Entry 6WC2 (X-ray diffraction, 2.10 A resolution); this record covers chains A and L of the 5 polymer chains in the assembly.

[Chain A]
Name: MEF2 Chimera, Myocyte-specific enhancer factor 2B, Myocyte-specific enhancer factor 2A
Source organism: Homo sapiens
UniProtKB: chimeric construct of Q02078, Q02080: residues 1-72 from Q02078 (MEF2A_HUMAN) positions 1-72 (same numbers); residues 73-91 from Q02080 positions 73-91 (same numbers); residues 92-95 from Q02078 (MEF2A_HUMAN) positions 92-95 (same numbers)
Amino-acid sequence (95 residues; numbered 1 to 95; the number before each row is that of its first residue):
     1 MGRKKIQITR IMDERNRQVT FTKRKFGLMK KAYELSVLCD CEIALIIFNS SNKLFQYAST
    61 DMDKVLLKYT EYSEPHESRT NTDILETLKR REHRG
Unresolved in the structure: 1, 93-95
UniProt features mapped onto this chain:
  - modified residue: Ser59 (Phosphoserine)
Reported in the primary citation:
  - binding site for Myocardin Enhancer DNA: Lys23
  - binding site for Myocardin Enhancer DNA: Arg15
  - post-translational modification sites: Thr80 (citing earlier work)

[Chain L]
Molecule: Myocardin Enhancer DNA
Sequence (21 nucleotides; numbered 1 to 21; the number before each row is that of its first residue):
     1 CACTATTTTA AGAAAGTGCT T

[Chain A / chain L interface]
Pairs across the interface (9; chain A residue first):
  Gly2(A) - DT6(L)  hydrogen bond to the base
  Gly2(A) - DT7(L)  hydrogen bond to the sugar
  Arg3(A) - DT4(L)  hydrogen bond to the base
  Arg3(A) - DA5(L)  hydrogen bond to the sugar
  Arg3(A) - DT6(L)  sugar contact
  Lys5(A) - DT7(L)  sugar contact
  Lys5(A) - DT8(L)  phosphate contact
  Lys31(A) - DT9(L)  hydrogen bond to the phosphate
  Lys31(A) - DA10(L)  salt bridge to the phosphate
Interface residues without a listed pair, chain A (5 interface residues in all): Lys4

[In short]
5 residues of chain A face 7 of chain L across their interface; the contacts include 5 hydrogen bonds and 1
salt bridge. Polar pairs include Gly2(A)-DT6(L), Arg3(A)-DT4(L) and Gly2(A)-DT7(L). The paper reports a
binding site for Myocardin Enhancer DNA at Lys23(A) and Arg15(A); a modification site at Thr80(A).
Chain A is MEF2 Chimera, Myocyte-specific enhancer factor 2B, Myocyte-specific enhancer factor 2A (Homo
sapiens) and chain L is Myocardin Enhancer DNA; the structure, Crystal Structure of a Ternary MEF2
Chimera/NKX2-5/myocardin enhancer DNA Complex, was determined by X-ray diffraction, deposited together with
6WC5.
